Entry 8V2G (electron microscopy, 3.18 A resolution); this record covers chains E and B of the 8 polymer chains in the assembly.

# Chain E
Name: Calmodulin-1
Source organism: Rattus norvegicus
UniProtKB: P0DP29 (CALM1_RAT); residues 2-147 here correspond to UniProt positions 3-148 (UniProt number = residue number + 1)
Sequence (146 residues; row label = number of the first residue in the row):
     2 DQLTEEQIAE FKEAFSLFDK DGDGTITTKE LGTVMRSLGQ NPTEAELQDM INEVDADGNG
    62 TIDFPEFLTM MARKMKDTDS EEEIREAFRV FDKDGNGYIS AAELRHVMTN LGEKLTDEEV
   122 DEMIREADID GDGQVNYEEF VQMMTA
Curated features (UniProtKB/Swiss-Prot):
  - binding site (Ca(2+)): D20, D22, D24, T26, E31, D56, D58, N60, T62, E67, D93, D95, N97, Y99, E104, D129, D131, D133, Q135, E140
  - modified residue: K21 (N6-acetyllysine), T44 (Phosphothreonine), S81 (Phosphoserine), K94 (N6-acetyllysine), Y99 (Phosphotyrosine), S101 (Phosphoserine), T110 (Phosphothreonine), K115 (N6,N6,N6-trimethyllysine), Y138 (Phosphotyrosine)
  - cross-link: K21 (Glycyl lysine isopeptide (Lys-Gly) (interchain with G-Cter in SUMO2))

# Chain B
Name: Small conductance calcium-activated potassium channel protein 2
Source organism: Rattus norvegicus
UniProtKB: P70604 (KCNN2_RAT); numbering as in UniProt (aligned over 118-478)
Sequence (361 residues; numbered 118 to 478; the number before each row is that of its first residue):
   118 IGYKLGHRRA LFEKRKRLSD YALIFGMFGI VVMVIETELS WGAYDKASLY SLALKCLISL
   178 STIILLGLII VYHAREIQLF MVDNGADDWR IAMTYERIFF ICLEILVCAI HPIPGNYTFT
   238 WTARLAFSYA PSTTTADVDI ILSIPMFLRL YLIARVMLLH SKLFTDASSR SIGALNKINF
   298 NTRFVMKTLM TICPGTVLLV FSISLWIIAA WTVRACERYH DQQDVTSNFL GAMWLISITF
   358 LSIGYGDMVP NTYCGKGVCL LTGIMGAGCT ALVVAVVARK LELTKAEKHV HNFMMDTQLT
   418 KRVKNAAANV LRETWLIYKN TKLVKKIDHA KVRKHQRKFL QAIHQLRSVK MEQRKLNDQA
   478 N
Curated features (UniProtKB/Swiss-Prot):
  - modified residue: Y161 (Phosphotyrosine)
Disulfides: C333-C371
Reported in the primary citation:
  - self-association interface (contacts with another copy of this molecule); pairs are residue here / residue on that copy: R241-D364 (salt bridge), F244-D364 (hydrogen bond), Y246-D364 (hydrogen bond), Y362-W351
  - binding site for K+: F244
  - mutagenesis - F244S: unchanged binding to AP14145
  - mutagenesis - S359T/A384T: abolished binding to AP14145
  - mutagenesis - S359T/A384T: unchanged binding to UCL1684

# How chain E and chain B interact
Residue-residue contacts (5):
  E14(E) - K418(B)
  V35(E) - F410(B)  hydrophobic
  S38(E) - F410(B)
  L39(E) - H406(B)  hydrogen bond (backbone-side chain)
  G40(E) - H406(B)
Also at the interface, not in a pair above, chain E (6 interface residues in all): L18
Also at the interface, not in a pair above, chain B (4 interface residues in all): V407

# Overview
6 residues of chain E face 4 of chain B across their interface, with 1 hydrogen bond. Its one hydrogen-bonded
contact is L39(E)-H406(B). Curated annotation (UniProt) lists 20 Ca2+-binding residues on chain E. From the
paper: a binding site for K+ at F244(B); S359T/A384T of chain B abolish binding to AP14145.
Chain E is Calmodulin-1 and chain B is Small conductance calcium-activated potassium channel protein 2, both
from Rattus norvegicus; the structure, Cryo-EM structure of the KCa2.2 channel in apo state, was determined by
electron microscopy, deposited together with 8V2H, 8V3G and 9EIO.
